Entry 7V8W (X-ray diffraction, 1.80 A resolution); this record covers chain A.

[Chain A]
Name: esterase
From: Paenibacillus sp
Notes: engineered mutation(s): S128A
Sequence (265 residues; numbered 1 to 265; the number before each row is that of its first residue):
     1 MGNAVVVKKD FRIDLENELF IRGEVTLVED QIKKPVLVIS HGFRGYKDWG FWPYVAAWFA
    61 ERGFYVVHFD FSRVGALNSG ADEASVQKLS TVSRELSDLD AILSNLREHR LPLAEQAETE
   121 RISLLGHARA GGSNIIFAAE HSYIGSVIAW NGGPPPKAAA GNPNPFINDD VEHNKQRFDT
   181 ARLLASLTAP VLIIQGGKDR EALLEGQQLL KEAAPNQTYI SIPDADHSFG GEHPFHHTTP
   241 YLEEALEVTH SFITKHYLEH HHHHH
Unresolved in the structure: 1-3, 259-265
Ligand contacts: malonic acid (MLA): Gly-42, Phe-43, Arg-44, Gly-45, His-127, Ala-128, Arg-129, His-227
Reported in the primary citation:
  - binding site for malonic acid: Phe-43, Arg-129, His-227
  - specificity-determining residues: Trp-49, Trp-52 (proposed by the authors, not directly observed)

[Overview]
Bound to chain A: malonic acid. From the paper: a binding site for malonic acid at Phe-43, Arg-129 and
His-227; specificity determinants Trp-49 and Trp-52.
Chain A is esterase (Paenibacillus sp); the structure, Crystal structure of PsEst3 S128A variant complexed
with malonate, was determined by X-ray diffraction, deposited together with 7V8U, 7V8V and 7V8X.
